5LP6 - chains B and F of the 6 polymer chains in the assembly; structure by X-ray diffraction, 2.90 A resolution.

Chain B:
Protein: Tubulin beta-2B chain
Source organism: Bos taurus
Reference sequence: Q6B856 (TBB2B_BOVIN); the author numbering skips numbers that UniProt does not, so the offset changes along the chain: 1-42 = UniProt 1-42; 45-360 = UniProt 43-358; 369-455 = UniProt 359-445
Amino-acid sequence (445 residues; numbered 1 to 455; 10 numbers in that range are skipped by the numbering (no residue carries them; nothing is unmodelled there); the number before each row is that of its first residue):
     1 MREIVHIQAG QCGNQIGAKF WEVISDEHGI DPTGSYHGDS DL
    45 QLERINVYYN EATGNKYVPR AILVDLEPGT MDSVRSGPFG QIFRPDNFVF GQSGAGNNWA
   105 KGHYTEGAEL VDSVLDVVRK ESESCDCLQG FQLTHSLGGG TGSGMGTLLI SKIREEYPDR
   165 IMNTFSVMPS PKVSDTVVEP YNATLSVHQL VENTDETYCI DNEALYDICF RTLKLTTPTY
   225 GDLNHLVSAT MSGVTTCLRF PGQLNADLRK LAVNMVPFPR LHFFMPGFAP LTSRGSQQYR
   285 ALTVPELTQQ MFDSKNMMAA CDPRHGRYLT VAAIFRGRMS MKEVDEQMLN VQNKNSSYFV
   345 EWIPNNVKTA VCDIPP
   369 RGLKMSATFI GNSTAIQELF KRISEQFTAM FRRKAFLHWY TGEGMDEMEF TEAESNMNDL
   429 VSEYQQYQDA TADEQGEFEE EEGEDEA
Not modelled in the structure: 278-283, 439-455
Metal / ion sites: Mg2+ near Glu113 (its only coordinating residue here)
Ligand contacts:
  - 71P (N-[(7R)-1,2,3-trimethoxy-10-methylsulfanyl-9-oxidanylidene-6,7-dihydro-5H-benzo[a]heptalen-7-yl]ethanamide): Val238, Cys241, Leu242, Leu248, Asn249, Ala250, Asp251, Lys254, Leu255, Asn258, Met259, Thr314, Val315, Ala316, Ile318, Asn349, Asn350, Val351, Lys352
  - GDP (guanosine-5'-diphosphate): Gly10, Gln11, Cys12, Gln15, Ile16, Asp69, Ala99, Asn101, Ser140, Gly142, Gly143, Gly144, Thr145, Gly146, Ser147, Val171, Pro173, Val177, Asp179, Glu183, Asn206, Leu209, Tyr224, Leu227, Asn228
Curated features (UniProtKB/Swiss-Prot):
  - motif: Met1 to Ile4 (MREI motif)
  - binding site (GTP): Gln11, Glu71, Ser140, Gly144, Thr145, Gly146, Asn206, Asn228
  - binding site (Mg(2+)): Glu71
  - modified residue: Ser40 (Phosphoserine), Thr57 (Phosphothreonine), Lys60 (N6-acetyllysine), Ser174 (Phosphoserine), Thr287 (Phosphothreonine), Thr292 (Phosphothreonine), Arg320 (Omega-N-methylarginine), Glu448 (5-glutamyl polyglutamate)
  - cross-link (Glycyl lysine isopeptide (Lys-Gly)): Lys60 (interchain with G-Cter in ubiquitin), Lys326 (interchain with G-Cter in ubiquitin)

Chain F:
Protein: Uncharacterized protein
Source organism: Gallus gallus
Reference sequence: E1BQ43 (E1BQ43_CHICK); residues 1-378 here = UniProt positions 1-378
Amino-acid sequence (384 residues; row label = number of the first residue in the row):
     1 MYTFVVRDEN SSVYAEVSRL LLATGQWKRL RKDNPRFNLM LGERNRLPFG RLGHEPGLVQ
    61 LVNYYRGADK LCRKASLVKL IKTSPELSES CTWFPESYVI YPTNLKTPVA PAQNGIRHLI
   121 NNTRTDEREV FLAAYNRRRE GREGNVWIAK SSAGAKGEGI LISSEASELL DFIDEQGQVH
   181 VIQKYLEKPL LLEPGHRKFD IRSWVLVDHL YNIYLYREGV LRTSSEPYNS ANFQDKTCHL
   241 TNHCIQKEYS KNYGRYEEGN EMFFEEFNQY LMDALNTTLE NSILLQIKHI IRSCLMCIEP
   301 AISTKHLHYQ SFQLFGFDFM VDEELKVWLI EVNGAPACAQ KLYAELCQGI VDVAISSVFP
   361 LADTGQKTSQ PTSIFIKLHH HHHH
Not modelled in the structure: 103-124, 153-159, 176-178, 363-370, 381-384
Sequence notes: expression tag (379-384)

How chain B and chain F interact:
Pairs across the interface - 9 pairs, chain B then chain F:
  Leu333(B) - Pro56(F)
  Leu333(B) - Gly57(F)
  Gln336(B) - Arg36(F)  hydrogen bond
  Asn337(B) - Arg36(F)
  Asn337(B) - Leu58(F)
  Lys338(B) - Met1(F)  hydrogen bond (side chain-backbone)
  Ser340(B) - Leu30(F)
  Ser340(B) - Asn34(F)  hydrogen bond
  Asn350(B) - Arg36(F)  hydrogen bond
Also at the interface, not in a pair above, chain B (10 interface residues in all): Arg311, Phe343, Glu345, Asn349
Also at the interface, not in a pair above, chain F (10 interface residues in all): Thr3, Arg31, Glu55

Summary:
Chain B and chain F each contribute 10 residues to their interface; the contacts include 4 hydrogen bonds.
Polar pairs include Gln336(B)-Arg36(F), Lys338(B)-Met1(F) and Ser340(B)-Asn34(F). Chain B binds GDP and
compound 71P.
Chain B is Tubulin beta-2B chain (Bos taurus) and chain F is Uncharacterized protein (Gallus gallus); the
structure, Crystal structure of Tubulin-Stathmin-TTL-Thiocolchicine Complex, was determined by X-ray
diffraction.
